6CIM - chains A and J of the 10 polymer chains in the assembly; structure by X-ray diffraction, 3.60 A resolution.

# Chain A
Protein: V(D)J recombination-activating protein 1
From: Mus musculus
Notes: EC 3.1.-.-, 2.3.2.27
UniProt: P15919 (RAG1_MOUSE); residue numbers follow UniProt; this construct covers 384-1008
Amino-acid sequence (625 residues; numbered 384 to 1008; the number before each row is that of its first residue):
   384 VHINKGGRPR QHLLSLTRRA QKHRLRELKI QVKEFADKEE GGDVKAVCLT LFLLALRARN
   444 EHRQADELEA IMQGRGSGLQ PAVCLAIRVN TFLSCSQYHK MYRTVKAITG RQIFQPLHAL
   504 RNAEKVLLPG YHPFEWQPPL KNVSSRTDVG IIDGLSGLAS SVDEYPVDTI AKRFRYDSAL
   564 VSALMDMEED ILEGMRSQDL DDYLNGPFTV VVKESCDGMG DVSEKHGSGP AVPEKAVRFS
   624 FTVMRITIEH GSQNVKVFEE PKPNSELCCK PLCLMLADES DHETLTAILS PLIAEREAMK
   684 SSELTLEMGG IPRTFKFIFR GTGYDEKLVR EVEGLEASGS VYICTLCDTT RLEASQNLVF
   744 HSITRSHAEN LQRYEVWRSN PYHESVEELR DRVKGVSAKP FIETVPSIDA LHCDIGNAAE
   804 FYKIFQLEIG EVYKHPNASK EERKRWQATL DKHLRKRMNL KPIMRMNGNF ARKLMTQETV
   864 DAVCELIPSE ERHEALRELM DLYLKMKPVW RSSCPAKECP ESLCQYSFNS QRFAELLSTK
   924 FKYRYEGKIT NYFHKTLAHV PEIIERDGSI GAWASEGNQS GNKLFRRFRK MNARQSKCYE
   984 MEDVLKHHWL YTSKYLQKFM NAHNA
Not modelled in the structure: 384-394, 610-611, 1008
Construct notes: engineered mutation Gln962 (Glu in P15919)
Swiss-Prot annotation at these positions:
  - DNA-binding region: Gly389 to Gln456 (NBD)
  - binding site (a divalent metal cation): Asp600, Asp708
  - site: Trp893 (Essential for DNA hairpin formation, participates in base-stacking interactions near the cleavage site)
  - mutagenesis: Arg391 (R391A: Defects in converting nicked products to hairpins; R391L: Impairs DNA-binding and hairpin formation while maintaining some nicking activity), Arg393 (R393A: Impairs DNA-binding and hairpin formation while maintaining some nicking activity), Arg401 (R401A: Allows robust hairpin activity), Arg402 (R402A: Defects in converting nicked products to hairpins), Lys405 (K405A: Reduced hairpin activity), His406 (H406A: Allows robust hairpin activity), Arg407 (R407A: Impairs DNA-binding and reduces hairpin formation without affecting nicking activity), Asn443 (N443A: Impairs DNA-binding; when associated with A-445), His445 (H445A: Impairs DNA-binding; when associated with A-443), Asp546 (D546A: Loss of DNA-binding), Asp560 (D560A: Loss of DNA-binding), Glu597 (E597Q: Impaired cleavage), 19 further mutagenesis entries in UniProt
Ion coordination: Mn2+: Asp600, Asp708; Zn2+: Cys727, Cys730, His937, His942
Reported in the primary citation:
  - catalytic residues: Asp600, Asp708 (citing earlier work)

# Chain J
Molecule: Intact 23RSS substrate forward strand
Sequence (56 nucleotides; each row starts with the number of its first residue):
     2 ATCTGGCCTG TCTTACACAG TGATGCAAAT CAAGTGTGAA GCCAGACAAA AACCCG
Not modelled in the structure: 2-3, 56-57

# How chain A and chain J interact
Pairs across the interface (16; chain A residue first):
  Ser477(A) with DT22(J), hydrogen bond to the phosphate; DG23(J), phosphate contact
  Cys478(A) with DG23(J), hydrogen bond to the phosphate
  Ser479(A) with DT22(J), hydrogen bond to the phosphate
  Arg504(A) with DA24(J), salt bridge to the phosphate; DT25(J), base contact
  Met974(A) with DT22(J), sugar contact; DG23(J), phosphate contact
  Asn975(A) with DT22(J), phosphate contact; DG23(J), phosphate contact
  Ala976(A) with DT22(J), phosphate contact
  Arg977(A) with DT22(J), base contact; DG23(J), hydrogen bond to the phosphate; DA24(J), sugar contact
  Asp986(A) with DG23(J), sugar contact
  Lys989(A) with DA24(J), phosphate contact
Interface residues without a listed pair, chain A (15 interface residues in all): Arg471, Gln480, Glu507, Gln978, His990

# Overview
Chain A and chain J form an interface of 15 and 4 residues respectively; the contacts include 4 hydrogen bonds
and 1 salt bridge. Among the polar pairs are Ser477(A)-DT22(J), Cys478(A)-DG23(J) and Ser479(A)-DT22(J). The
paper reports catalytic residues Asp600(A) and Asp708(A).
Chain A is V(D)J recombination-activating protein 1 (Mus musculus) and chain J is Intact 23RSS substrate
forward strand; the structure, Pre-Reaction Complex, RAG1(E962Q)/2-nicked/intact 12/23RSS complex in Mn2+, was
determined by X-ray diffraction together with 5ZDZ, 5ZE0, 5ZE1, 5ZE2, 6CG0, 6CIJ, 6CIK and 6CIL from the same
study.
